8CVZ - chains A and E of the 10 polymer chains in the assembly; structure by electron microscopy, 3.52 A resolution.

# Chain A
Name: Glycogen [starch] synthase, muscle
From: Homo sapiens
Notes: EC 2.4.1.11
Reference sequence: P13807 (GYS1_HUMAN); residues 1-634 here = UniProt positions 1-634
Chain sequence (634 residues; each row starts with the number of its first residue):
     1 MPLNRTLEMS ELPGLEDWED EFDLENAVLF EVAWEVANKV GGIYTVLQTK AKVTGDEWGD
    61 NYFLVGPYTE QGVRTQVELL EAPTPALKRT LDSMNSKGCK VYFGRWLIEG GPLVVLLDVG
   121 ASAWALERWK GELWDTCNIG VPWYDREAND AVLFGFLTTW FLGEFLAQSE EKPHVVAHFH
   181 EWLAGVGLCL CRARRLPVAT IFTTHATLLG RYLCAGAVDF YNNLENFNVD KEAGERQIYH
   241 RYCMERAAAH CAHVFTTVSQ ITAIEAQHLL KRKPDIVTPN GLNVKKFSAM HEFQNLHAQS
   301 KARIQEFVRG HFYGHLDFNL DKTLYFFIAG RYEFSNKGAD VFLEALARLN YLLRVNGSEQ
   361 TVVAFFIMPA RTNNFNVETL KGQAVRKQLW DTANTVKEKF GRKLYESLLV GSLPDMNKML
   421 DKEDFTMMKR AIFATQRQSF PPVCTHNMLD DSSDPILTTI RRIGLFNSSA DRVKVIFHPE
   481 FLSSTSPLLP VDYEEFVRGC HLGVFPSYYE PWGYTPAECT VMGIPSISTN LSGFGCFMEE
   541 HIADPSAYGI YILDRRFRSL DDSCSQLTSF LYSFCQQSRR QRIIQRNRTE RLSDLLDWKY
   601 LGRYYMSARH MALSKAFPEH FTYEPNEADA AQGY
Disordered / not traced: 1-21, 288-291, 627-634
Differences from the reference sequence: engineered mutation Glu8 (Ser in P13807), Glu11 (Ser in P13807)
UniProt features mapped onto this chain:
  - binding site (UDP): Lys39, Arg331, Thr515
  - binding site (UDP-alpha-D-glucose): His205, Arg211, Arg331, Glu510, Trp512, Gly513
  - binding site (alpha-D-glucose 6-phosphate): His291, Glu292, Gln294, His297, Lys301, His501, Arg582, Arg586
  - modified residue: Ser412 (Phosphoserine)
  - natural variant: Gly464 (G464S: In NIDDM)
From the paper describing this entry:
  - conformationally variable residues (order/disorder transition): Met290 to Asn295
  - self-association interface (contacts with another copy of this molecule): Arg579 to Leu595
  - mutagenesis - S8E/S11E: increased catalytic activity

# Chain E
Name: Glycogenin-1
From: Homo sapiens
Notes: EC 2.4.1.186
Reference sequence: P46976 (GLYG_HUMAN); residues 1-350 here = UniProt positions 1-350
Chain sequence (352 residues; row label = number of the first residue in the row; numbers below 1 keep their minus sign (Gly-1 is residue -1)):
    -1 GPMTDQAFVT LTTNDAYAKG ALVLGSSLKQ HRTTRRLVVL ATPQVSDSMR KVLETVFDEV
    59 IMVDVLDSGD SAHLTLMKRP ELGVTLTKLH CWSLTQYSKC VFMDADTLVL ANIDDLFDRE
   119 ELSAAPDPGW PDCFNSGVFV YQPSVETYNQ LLHLASEQGS FDGGDQGILN TFFSSWATTD
   179 IRKHLPFIYN LSSISIFSYL PAFKVFGASA KVVHFLGRVK PWNYTYDPKT KSVKSEAHDP
   239 NMTHPEFLIL WWNIFTTNVL PLLQQFGLVK DTCSYVNVLS DLVYTLAFSC GFCRKEDVSG
   299 AISHLSLGEI PAMAQPFVSS EERKERWEQG QADYMGADSF DNIKRKLDTY LQ
Disordered / not traced: -1 to 315
Differences from the reference sequence: expression tag (-1 to 0); engineered mutation Phe195 (Tyr in P46976)
UniProt features mapped onto this chain:
  - region: Ser301 to Met333 (Interaction with GYS1)
  - binding site (UDP): Leu9, Thr11, Asn12, Tyr15, Arg77, Asp102, Ala103, Asp104, His212, Gly215, Lys218
  - binding site (UDP-alpha-D-glucose): Leu9, Thr11, Asn12, Tyr15, Arg77, Lys86, Asp102, Ala103, Asp104, Asn133, Ser134, Asp160, Asp163, Gln164, Gly215, Lys218
  - binding site (Mn(2+)): Asp102, Asp104, His212
  - site: Lys86 (Important for catalytic activity)
  - modified residue: Thr2 (N-acetylthreonine), Ser44 (Phosphoserine)
  - natural variant: Ala16 (A16P: In PGBM2), Thr83 (T83M: In GSD15), Asp102 (D102H: In PGBM2)
From the paper describing this entry:
  - mutagenesis - Y195F: unchanged catalytic activity (GYS1 activity) (citing earlier work)

# Chain A / chain E interface
Contacting residue pairs - 56 pairs, chain A then chain E:
  Glu127(A) - Lys322(E)  salt bridge
  Lys130(A) - Glu326(E)  salt bridge
  Gly131(A) - Lys322(E)
  Trp134(A) - Ser318(E)
  Trp134(A) - Glu319(E)
  Trp134(A) - Arg321(E)
  Trp134(A) - Lys322(E)
  Asp135(A) - Lys344(E)  hydrogen bond (backbone-side chain)
  Thr136(A) - Lys344(E)  hydrogen bond (backbone-side chain)
  Thr136(A) - Tyr348(E)  hydrogen bond (backbone-side chain)
  Cys137(A) - Ile341(E)
  Cys137(A) - Leu345(E)  hydrophobic
  Asn138(A) - Arg321(E)  hydrogen bond
  Asn138(A) - Ile341(E)
  Gly140(A) - Trp325(E)
  Val141(A) - Glu326(E)
  Pro142(A) - Trp325(E)
  Pro142(A) - Glu326(E)
  Trp143(A) - Glu326(E)  hydrogen bond (backbone-backbone)
  Tyr144(A) - Gly328(E)
  Arg192(A) - Leu345(E)
  Arg192(A) - Tyr348(E)  hydrogen bond (side chain-backbone)
  Arg192(A) - Leu349(E)  hydrogen bond (side chain-backbone)
  Arg192(A) - Gln350(E)  hydrogen bond (side chain-backbone)
  Ala193(A) - Tyr348(E)
  Arg195(A) - Thr347(E)  hydrogen bond (side chain-backbone)
  Arg195(A) - Tyr348(E)
  Asn228(A) - Met333(E)
  Asp230(A) - Tyr332(E)
  Asp230(A) - Met333(E)  hydrogen bond (side chain-backbone)
  Asp230(A) - Ser337(E)
  Asp230(A) - Phe338(E)
  Lys231(A) - Tyr332(E)
  Gly234(A) - Tyr332(E)
  Glu235(A) - Tyr332(E)
  Tyr239(A) - Trp325(E)  hydrophobic
  Tyr239(A) - Tyr332(E)  hydrophobic
  Tyr239(A) - Asp336(E)  hydrogen bond (side chain-backbone)
  Tyr239(A) - Ser337(E)
  Tyr239(A) - Phe338(E)  hydrogen bond (side chain-backbone)
  His240(A) - Trp325(E)
  Cys243(A) - Phe338(E)  hydrophobic
  Cys243(A) - Ile341(E)  hydrophobic
  Arg246(A) - Phe338(E)
  Arg246(A) - Asp339(E)  salt bridge
  Arg246(A) - Lys342(E)
  Ala247(A) - Phe338(E)
  Ala247(A) - Leu345(E)  hydrophobic
  His250(A) - Lys342(E)
  His250(A) - Leu345(E)
  His250(A) - Asp346(E)  salt bridge
  Cys251(A) - Leu345(E)  hydrophobic
  Cys251(A) - Gln350(E)
  Ala252(A) - Gln350(E)  hydrogen bond (backbone-side chain)
  His253(A) - Gln350(E)  hydrogen bond (side chain-backbone)
  Arg272(A) - Gln350(E)
Interface residues without a listed pair, chain A (33 interface residues in all): Ile139, Ala616
Interface residues without a listed pair, chain E (24 interface residues in all): Gln327, Ala330

# In short
Chain A and chain E form an interface of 33 and 24 residues respectively, with 14 hydrogen bonds and 4 salt
bridges. Polar contacts include Glu127(A)-Lys322(E), Lys130(A)-Glu326(E) and Arg246(A)-Asp339(E). The paper
reports that S8E/S11E of chain A increase catalytic activity; conformational variability at Met290(A).
Here chain A is Glycogen [starch] synthase, muscle and chain E is Glycogenin-1, both from Homo sapiens. Entry
8CVZ (Human glycogenin-1 and glycogen synthase-1 complex in the apo ordered state) was determined by electron
microscopy together with 8CVX and 8CVY from the same study.
